PDB entry 7AFH | electron microscopy, 3.59 A resolution | chains 1 and C of the 9 polymer chains in the assembly

== Chain 1 ==
Molecule: 16SrRNA (head domain of the 30S ribosome)
Organism: Escherichia coli
Sequence (1541 nucleotides; numbered 1 to 1541; the number before each row is that of its first residue):
     1 AAAUUGAAGAGUUUGAUCAUGGCUCAGAUUGAACGCUGGCGGCAGGCCUA
    51 ACACAUGCAAGUCGAACGGUAACAGGAAGAAGCUUGCUUCUUUGCUGACG
   101 AGUGGCGGACGGGUGAGUAAUGUCUGGGAAACUGCCUGAUGGAGGGGGAU
   151 AACUACUGGAAACGGUAGCUAAUACCGCAUAACGUCGCAAGACCAAAGAG
   201 GGGGACCUUCGGGCCUCUUGCCAUCGGAUGUGCCCAGAUGGGAUUAGCUA
   251 GUAGGUGGGGUAACGGCUCACCUAGGCGACGAUCCCUAGCUGGUCUGAGA
   301 GGAUGACCAGCCACACUGGAACUGAGACACGGUCCAGACUCCUACGGGAG
   351 GCAGCAGUGGGGAAUAUUGCACAAUGGGCGCAAGCCUGAUGCAGCCAUGC
   401 CGCGUGUAUGAAGAAGGCCUUCGGGUUGUAAAGUACUUUCAGCGGGGAGG
   451 AAGGGAGUAAAGUUAAUACCUUUGCUCAUUGACGUUACCCGCAGAAGAAG
   501 CACCGGCUAACUCCGUGCCAGCAGCCXCGGUAAUACGGAGGGUGCAAGCG
   551 UUAAUCGGAAUUACUGGGCGUAAAGCGCACGCAGGCGGUUUGUUAAGUCA
   601 GAUGUGAAAUCCCCGGGCUCAACCUGGGAACUGCAUCUGAUACUGGCAAG
   651 CUUGAGUCUCGUAGAGGGGGGUAGAAUUCCAGGUGUAGCGGUGAAAUGCG
   701 UAGAGAUCUGGAGGAAUACCGGUGGCGAAGGCGGCCCCCUGGACGAAGAC
   751 UGACGCUCAGGUGCGAAAGCGUGGGGAGCAAACAGGAUUAGAUACCCUGG
   801 UAGUCCACGCCGUAAACGAUGUCGACUUGGAGGUUGUGCCCUUGAGGCGU
   851 GGCUUCCGGAGCUAACGCGUUAAGUCGACCGCCUGGGGAGUACGGCCGCA
   901 AGGUUAAAACUCAAAUGAAUUGACGGGGGCCCGCACAAGCGGUGGAGCAU
   951 GUGGUUUAAUUCGAUGXAACGCGAAGAACCUUACCUGGUCUUGACAUCCA
  1001 CGGAAGUUUUCAGAGAUGAGAAUGUGCCUUCGGGAACCGUGAGACAGGUG
  1051 CUGCAUGGCUGUCGUCAGCUCGUGUUGUGAAAUGUUGGGUUAAGUCCCGC
  1101 AACGAGCGCAACCCUUAUCCUUUGUUGCCAGCGGUCCGGCCGGGAACUCA
  1151 AAGGAGACUGCCAGUGAUAAACUGGAGGAAGGUGGGGAUGACGUCAAGUC
  1201 AUCAUGGCCCUUACGACCAGGGCUACACACGUGCUACAAUGGCGCAUACA
  1251 AAGAGAAGCGACCUCGCGAGAGCAAGCGGACCUCAUAAAGUGCGUCGUAG
  1301 UCCGGAUUGGAGUCUGCAACUCGACUCCAUGAAGUCGGAAUCGCUAGUAA
  1351 UCGUGGAUCAGAAUGCCACGGUGAAUACGUUCCCGGCCUUGUACACACCG
  1401 CCCGUXACACCAUGGGAGUGGGUUGCAAAAGAAGUAGGUAGCUUAACCUU
  1451 CGGGAGGGCGCUUACCACUUUGUGAUUCAUGACUGGGGUGAAGUCGUAAC
  1501 AAGGUAACCGUAGGGGAACCUGCGGUUGGAUCACCUCCUUA
Disordered / not traced: 1-930, 1387-1541
Modified residues: PSU (pseudouridine-5'-monophosphate) at position 516, G7M (N7-methyl-guanosine-5'-monophosphate) at position 527, 2MG (2N-methylguanosine-5'-monophosphate) at position 966, 5MC (5-methylcytidine-5'-monophosphate) at position 967, 2MG (2N-methylguanosine-5'-monophosphate) at position 1207, 4OC (4n,o2'-methylcytidine-5'-monophosphate) at position 1401, 5MC (5-methylcytidine-5'-monophosphate) at position 1406, UR3 (3-methyluridine-5'-monophoshate) at position 1497, 2MG (2N-methylguanosine-5'-monophosphate) at position 1515, MA6 (6N-dimethyladenosine-5'-monophoshate) at position 1517, MA6 (6N-dimethyladenosine-5'-monophoshate) at position 1518
Ion coordination: Mg2+ site 1: G963, A964, U1199; Mg2+ site 2: G971, G1365, C1366; Mg2+ site 3: C1054, A1196, A1197; Mg2+ site 4 near U1224 (its only coordinating residue here); Mg2+ site 5 near U1232 (its only coordinating residue here); Mg2+ site 6 near A1238 (its only coordinating residue here); Mg2+ site 7: G1242, C1243; Mg2+ site 8 near G1370 (its only coordinating residue here)

== Chain C ==
Protein: 30S ribosomal protein S3
Organism: Escherichia coli
UniProtKB: C3SQX2 (C3SQX2_ECOLX); residues 1-233 here = UniProt positions 1-233
Amino-acid sequence (233 residues; numbered 1 to 233; the number before each row is that of its first residue):
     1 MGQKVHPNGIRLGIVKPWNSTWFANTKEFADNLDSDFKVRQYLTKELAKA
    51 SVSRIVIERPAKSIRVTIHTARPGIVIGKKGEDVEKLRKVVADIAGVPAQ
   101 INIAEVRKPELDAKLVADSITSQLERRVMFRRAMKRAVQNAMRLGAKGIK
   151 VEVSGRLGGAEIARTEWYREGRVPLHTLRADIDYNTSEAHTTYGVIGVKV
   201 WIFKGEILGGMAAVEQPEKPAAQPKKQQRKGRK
Disordered / not traced: 1, 213-233

== Chain 1 / chain C interface ==
Contacting residue pairs (57):
  A1055(1) - Arg156(C)  hydrogen bond to the base
  A1055(1) - Glu161(C)  sugar contact
  U1056(1) - Gly155(C)  phosphate contact
  U1056(1) - Arg156(C)  sugar contact
  U1056(1) - Ile162(C)  phosphate contact
  U1056(1) - Ala163(C)  hydrogen bond to the phosphate
  U1056(1) - Val195(C)  hydrogen bond to the sugar
  G1057(1) - Ser154(C)  hydrogen bond to the phosphate
  G1057(1) - Gly155(C)  hydrogen bond to the phosphate
  G1057(1) - Ala163(C)  phosphate contact
  G1057(1) - Glu188(C)  hydrogen bond to the sugar
  G1057(1) - Val195(C)  sugar contact
  G1057(1) - Gly197(C)  phosphate contact
  G1058(1) - Ser154(C)  hydrogen bond to the phosphate
  G1058(1) - Glu188(C)  sugar contact
  G1058(1) - Gly197(C)  phosphate contact
  G1058(1) - Lys199(C)  salt bridge to the phosphate
  C1059(1) - Lys199(C)  phosphate contact
  U1060(1) - Gln3(C)  base contact
  G1061(1) - Gln3(C)  hydrogen bond to the base
  U1062(1) - Gly2(C)  base contact
  U1062(1) - Gln3(C)  base contact
  G1106(1) - Arg169(C)  hydrogen bond to the sugar
  G1106(1) - Arg172(C)  salt bridge to the phosphate
  C1107(1) - Arg169(C)  sugar contact
  C1107(1) - Arg172(C)  phosphate contact
  C1107(1) - Val173(C)  sugar contact
  C1107(1) - Pro174(C)  phosphate contact
  G1108(1) - Val173(C)  phosphate contact
  G1108(1) - Pro174(C)  phosphate contact
  G1108(1) - Leu175(C)  hydrogen bond to the phosphate
  G1108(1) - His176(C)  salt bridge to the phosphate
  C1109(1) - His176(C)  salt bridge to the phosphate
  A1111(1) - His176(C)  hydrogen bond to the base
  A1111(1) - Thr177(C)  base contact
  C1112(1) - His176(C)  hydrogen bond to the base
  C1112(1) - Thr177(C)  base contact
  C1112(1) - Leu178(C)  hydrogen bond to the base
  C1112(1) - Arg179(C)  hydrogen bond to the sugar
  C1113(1) - Leu178(C)  sugar contact
  U1189(1) - Val5(C)  phosphate contact
  U1189(1) - His176(C)  sugar contact
  G1190(1) - Gly2(C)  sugar contact
  G1190(1) - Gln3(C)  sugar contact
  G1190(1) - Lys4(C)  phosphate contact
  G1190(1) - Val5(C)  hydrogen bond to the phosphate
  G1190(1) - His176(C)  sugar contact
  A1191(1) - Gly2(C)  hydrogen bond to the phosphate
  A1191(1) - Lys4(C)  salt bridge to the phosphate
  C1192(1) - Lys4(C)  phosphate contact
  G1193(1) - Gly2(C)  hydrogen bond to the base
  G1193(1) - Trp167(C)  hydrogen bond to the phosphate
  A1196(1) - Ile162(C)  base contact
  G1206(1) - Thr192(C)  hydrogen bond to the sugar
  G1206(1) - Tyr193(C)  hydrogen bond to the sugar
  G1206(1) - Gly194(C)  sugar contact
  A1257(1) - Lys27(C)  salt bridge to the phosphate
Other interface residues (no listed pair), chain 1 (29 interface residues in all): U1065, A1110, A1188, A1204, U1205, 2MG_1207
Other interface residues (no listed pair), chain C (36 interface residues in all): Ile10, Ile14, Glu152, Gly171, His190, Thr191, Ile196, Val198

== In short ==
29 residues of chain 1 face 36 of chain C across their interface, with 20 hydrogen bonds and 6 salt bridges.
Polar contacts include A1055(1)-Arg156(C), G1061(1)-Gln3(C) and A1111(1)-His176(C). G963(1), A964(1) and
U1199(1) form the Mg2+ site 1.
Here chain 1 is 16SrRNA (head domain of the 30S ribosome) and chain C is 30S ribosomal protein S3, both from
Escherichia coli. Entry 7AFH (Bacterial 30S ribosomal subunit assembly complex state C (head domain)) was
determined by electron microscopy together with 7AF3, 7AF5, 7AF8, 7AFA, 7AFD, 7AFI and 17 further entries from
the same study.
